Entry 8R6R (electron microscopy, 3.89 A resolution); this record covers chains D and O of the 9 polymer chains in the assembly.

== Chain D ==
Name: DNA-directed RNA polymerase subunit beta'
From: Mycolicibacterium smegmatis MC2 155
UniProt: A0QS66 (RPOC_MYCS2); residue numbers follow UniProt; this construct covers 1-1317
Chain sequence (1317 residues; row label = number of the first residue in the row):
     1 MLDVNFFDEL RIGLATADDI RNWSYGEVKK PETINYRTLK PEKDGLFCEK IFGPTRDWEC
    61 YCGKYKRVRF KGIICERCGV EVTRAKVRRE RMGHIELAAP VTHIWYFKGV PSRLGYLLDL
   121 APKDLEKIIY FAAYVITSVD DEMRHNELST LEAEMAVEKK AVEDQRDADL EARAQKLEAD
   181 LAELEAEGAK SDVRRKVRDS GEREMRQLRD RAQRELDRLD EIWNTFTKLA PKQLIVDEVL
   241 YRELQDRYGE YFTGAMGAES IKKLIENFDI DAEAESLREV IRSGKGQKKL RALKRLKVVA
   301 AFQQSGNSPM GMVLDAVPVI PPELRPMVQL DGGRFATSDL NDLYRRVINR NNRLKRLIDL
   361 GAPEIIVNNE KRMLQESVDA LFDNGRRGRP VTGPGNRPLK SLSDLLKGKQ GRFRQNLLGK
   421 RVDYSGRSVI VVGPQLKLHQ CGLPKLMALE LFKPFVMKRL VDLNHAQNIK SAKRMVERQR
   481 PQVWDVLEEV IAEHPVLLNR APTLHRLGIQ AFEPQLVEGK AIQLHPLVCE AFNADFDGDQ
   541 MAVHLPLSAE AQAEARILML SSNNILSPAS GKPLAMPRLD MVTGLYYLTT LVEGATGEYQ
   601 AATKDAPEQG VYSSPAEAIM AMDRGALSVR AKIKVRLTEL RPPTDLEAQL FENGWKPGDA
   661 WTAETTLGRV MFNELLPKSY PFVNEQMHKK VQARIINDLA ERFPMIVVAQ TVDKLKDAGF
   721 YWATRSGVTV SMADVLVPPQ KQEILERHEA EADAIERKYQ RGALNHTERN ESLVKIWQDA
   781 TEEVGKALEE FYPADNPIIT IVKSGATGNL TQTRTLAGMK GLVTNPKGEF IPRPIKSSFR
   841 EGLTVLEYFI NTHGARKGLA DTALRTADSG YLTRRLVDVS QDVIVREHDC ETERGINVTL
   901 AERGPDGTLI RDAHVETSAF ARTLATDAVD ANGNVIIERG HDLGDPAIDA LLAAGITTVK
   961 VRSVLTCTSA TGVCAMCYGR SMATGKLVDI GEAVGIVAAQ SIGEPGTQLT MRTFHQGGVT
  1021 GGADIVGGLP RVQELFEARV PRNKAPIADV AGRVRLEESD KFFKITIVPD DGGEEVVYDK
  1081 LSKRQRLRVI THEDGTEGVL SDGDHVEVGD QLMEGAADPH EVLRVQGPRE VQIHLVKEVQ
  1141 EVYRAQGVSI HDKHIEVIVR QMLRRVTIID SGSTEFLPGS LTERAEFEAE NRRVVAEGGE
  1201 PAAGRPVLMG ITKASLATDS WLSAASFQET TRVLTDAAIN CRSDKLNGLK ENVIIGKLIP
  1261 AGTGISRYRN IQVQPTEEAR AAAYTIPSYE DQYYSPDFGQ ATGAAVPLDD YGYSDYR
Disordered / not traced: 1-5, 1012-1026, 1282-1317
Bound ions: Zn2+ site 1: Cys60, Cys62, Cys75, Cys78; Mg2+: Asp535, Asp537, Asp539; Zn2+ site 2: Cys890, Cys967, Cys974, Cys977
UniProt features mapped onto this chain:
  - binding site (Zn(2+)): Cys60, Cys62, Cys75, Cys78, Cys890, Cys967, Cys974, Cys977
  - binding site (Mg(2+)): Asp535, Asp537, Asp539

== Chain O ==
Molecule: 50-nt DNA strand
Sequence (50 nucleotides; each row starts with the number of its first residue):
     1 GCTTGACAAA AGTGTTAAAT TGTGCTATAC TGGGAGCCGT CACGGATGCG
Disordered / not traced: 37-39

== Interface between chain D and chain O ==
Residue-residue contacts - 8 pairs, chain D then chain O:
  Tyr36(D) with DT21(O), hydrogen bond to the phosphate
  Arg37(D) with DT20(O), hydrogen bond to the phosphate; DT21(O), salt bridge to the phosphate
  Tyr116(D) with DA46(O), phosphate contact
  Gln287(D) with DT47(O), hydrogen bond to the phosphate; DG48(O), phosphate contact
  Arg291(D) with DT47(O), salt bridge to the phosphate
  Lys294(D) with DA46(O), phosphate contact
Other interface residues (no listed pair), chain D (7 interface residues in all): Val110
Other interface residues (no listed pair), chain O (6 interface residues in all): DG45

== Overview ==
7 residues of chain D face 6 of chain O across their interface; the contacts include 3 hydrogen bonds and 2
salt bridges. Polar contacts include Tyr36(D)-DT21(O), Arg37(D)-DT20(O) and Gln287(D)-DT47(O). Curated
annotation (UniProt) lists 8 Zn2+-binding residues and 3 Mg2+-binding residues on chain D.
Here chain D is DNA-directed RNA polymerase subunit beta' (Mycolicibacterium smegmatis MC2 155) and chain O is
a 50-nt DNA strand. Entry 8R6R (Mycobacterium smegnatis RNA polymerase RP2-like transcription initiation
complex with SigmaA, RbpA and open promoter DNA) was determined by electron microscopy together with 8Q3I,
8QN8, 8QTI, 8QU6, 8R2M, 8R3M and 8R6P from the same study.
